3L5U - chains A and C of the 3 polymer chains in the assembly; structure by X-ray diffraction, 1.90 A resolution.

[Chain A (and C)]
Molecule: Macrophage migration inhibitory factor
Organism: Homo sapiens
Notes: EC 5.3.2.1, 5.3.3.12; chain C of this document is another copy of the same molecule, construct and numbering; everything in this record applies to it too
UniProtKB: P14174 (MIF_HUMAN); residues 1-114 here correspond to UniProt positions 2-115 (UniProt number = residue number + 1)
Amino-acid sequence (122 residues; row label = number of the first residue in the row):
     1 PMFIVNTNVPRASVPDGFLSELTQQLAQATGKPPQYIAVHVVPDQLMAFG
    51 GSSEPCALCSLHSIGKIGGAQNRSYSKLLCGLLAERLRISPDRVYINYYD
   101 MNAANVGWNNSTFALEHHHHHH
Disordered / not traced: 117-122 (chain C: 115-122)
Construct notes: expression tag (115-122)
Ligand contacts: 6-hydroxy-1,3-benzothiazole-2-sulfonamide (ZEC): Pro-1, Met-2, Lys-32, Tyr-36, His-62, Ser-63, Ile-64, Met-101, Val-106
Curated features (UniProtKB/Swiss-Prot):
  - active site: Pro-1 (Proton acceptor)
  - binding site (substrate): Lys-32, Ile-64, Asn-97
  - modified residue: Lys-77 (N6-acetyllysine)

[Interface between chain A and chain C]
Contacting residue pairs - 56 pairs, chain A then chain C:
  Met-2(A) with Leu-58(C), hydrophobic; Tyr-95(C), hydrophobic; Asn-97(C)
  Ile-4(A) with Leu-58(C), hydrophobic
  Leu-19(A) with Leu-46(C), hydrophobic; Met-47(C)
  Pro-34(A) with Gly-50(C)
  Gln-35(A) with Gly-50(C)
  Tyr-36(A) with Tyr-95(C), hydrogen bond (backbone-side chain)
  Ile-37(A) with Phe-49(C); Gly-50(C), hydrogen bond (backbone-backbone)
  Ala-38(A) with Ala-48(C); Leu-58(C), hydrophobic; Tyr-95(C), hydrophobic
  Val-39(A) with Met-47(C); Ala-48(C), hydrogen bond (backbone-backbone)
  His-40(A) with Asn-6(C); Gln-45(C), hydrogen bond; Leu-46(C); Met-47(C); Leu-58(C)
  Val-41(A) with Leu-46(C), hydrogen bond (backbone-backbone)
  Val-42(A) with Gln-45(C)
  His-62(A) with Asn-97(C); Tyr-99(C), hydrogen bond
  Met-101(A) with Asn-97(C); Tyr-98(C)
  Ala-104(A) with Asn-72(C), hydrogen bond (backbone-side chain)
  Asn-105(A) with Ile-67(C); Asn-72(C); Ile-96(C); Asn-97(C); Tyr-98(C), hydrogen bond (backbone-backbone)
  Val-106(A) with Ile-96(C)
  Gly-107(A) with Ser-76(C); Val-94(C); Tyr-95(C); Ile-96(C), hydrogen bond (backbone-backbone); Tyr-98(C)
  Trp-108(A) with Asp-92(C), hydrogen bond (side chain-backbone); Val-94(C); Tyr-95(C)
  Asn-109(A) with Pro-91(C), hydrogen bond (backbone-backbone); Asp-92(C)
  Asn-110(A) with Arg-73(C); Ser-76(C); Lys-77(C), hydrogen bond (backbone-backbone); Cys-80(C), hydrogen bond (backbone-side chain); Pro-91(C)
  Ser-111(A) with Arg-73(C); Ser-76(C), hydrogen bond (backbone-side chain)
  Thr-112(A) with Asn-72(C); Arg-73(C); Ser-76(C)
  Phe-113(A) with Tyr-95(C), hydrophobic
  Ala-114(A) with Arg-73(C), hydrogen bond (backbone-side chain)
Interface residues without a listed pair, chain A (28 interface residues in all): Arg-11, Val-14, Thr-23
Interface residues without a listed pair, chain C (26 interface residues in all): Gly-51, Gly-69, Gly-81, Arg-93

[Overview]
28 residues of chain A face 26 of chain C across their interface, with 15 hydrogen bonds. Polar pairs include
Tyr-36(A)/Tyr-95(C), His-40(A)/Gln-45(C) and His-62(A)/Tyr-99(C). Bound to chain A:
6-hydroxy-1,3-benzothiazole-2-sulfonamide. Curated annotation (UniProt) lists active-site residue Pro-1(A) and
3 substrate-binding residues on chain A.
Both chains are Macrophage migration inhibitory factor (Homo sapiens). Entry 3L5U (Crystal structure of
macrophage migration inhibitory factor (MIF) with benzothiazole inhibitor at 1.90A resolution) was determined
by X-ray diffraction (same publication as 3L5P, 3L5R, 3L5S, 3L5T and 3L5V).
